PDB entry 5KSE | X-ray diffraction, 2.10 A resolution | chains A and D of the 4 polymer chains in the assembly

# Chain A
Name: Flap endonuclease 1
From: Homo sapiens
Notes: EC 3.1.-.-
UniProt: P39748 (FEN1_HUMAN); numbering as in UniProt (aligned over 2-336)
Sequence (341 residues; numbered 2 to 342; the number before each row is that of its first residue):
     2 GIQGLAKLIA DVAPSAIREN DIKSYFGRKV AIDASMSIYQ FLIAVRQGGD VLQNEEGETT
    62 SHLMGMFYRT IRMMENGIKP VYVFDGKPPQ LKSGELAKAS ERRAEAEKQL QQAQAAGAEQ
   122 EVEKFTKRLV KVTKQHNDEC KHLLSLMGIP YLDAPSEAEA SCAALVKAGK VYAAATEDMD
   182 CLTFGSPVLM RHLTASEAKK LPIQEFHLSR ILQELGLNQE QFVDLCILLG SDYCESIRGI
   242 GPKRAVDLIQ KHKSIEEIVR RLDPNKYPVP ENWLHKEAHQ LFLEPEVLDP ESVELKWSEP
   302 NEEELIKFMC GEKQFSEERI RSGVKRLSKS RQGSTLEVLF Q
Differences from the reference sequence: engineered mutation Ala-100 (Arg in P39748); expression tag (337-342)
Bound ions: samarium (III) ion site 1: Glu-57, Glu-285, Glu-313, Gln-342; samarium (III) ion site 2: Glu-57, Glu-59, Glu-313, Gln-342; samarium (III) ion site 3: Asp-86, Glu-158, Glu-160; samarium (III) ion site 4: Glu-160, Asp-179, Asp-181 (shared with 1 residue of chain E); samarium (III) ion site 5: Asp-233 (shared with 1 residue of chain E); K+: Ser-237, Ile-238, Ile-241 (shared with DT5(D) of chain D)
Swiss-Prot annotation at these positions:
  - region: Thr-336 (Interaction with PCNA)
  - binding site (Mg(2+)): Asp-34, Asp-86, Glu-158, Glu-160, Asp-179, Asp-181, Asp-233
  - binding site (DNA): Arg-47, Arg-70, Glu-158, Gly-231, Asp-233
  - modified residue: Arg-19 (Symmetric dimethylarginine), Lys-80 (N6-acetyllysine), Arg-104 (Symmetric dimethylarginine), Ser-187 (Phosphoserine), Arg-192 (Symmetric dimethylarginine), Ser-197 (Phosphoserine), Ser-255 (Phosphoserine), Ser-293 (Phosphoserine), Ser-335 (Phosphoserine), Thr-336 (Phosphothreonine)
  - mutagenesis: Arg-29 (R29A: No significant effect on exonuclease activity or flap endonuclease activity), Asp-34 (D34A: Loss of flap endonuclease activity but substrate binding activity is retained), Arg-47 (R47A: Significantly reduced exonuclease activity and reduced substrate binding. The positions of the cleavage sites are also shifted), Arg-70 (R70A: Loss of exonuclease activity and reduced endonuclease activity. Reduced substrate binding), Arg-73 (R73A: No significant effect on exonuclease activity or flap endonuclease activity), Lys-80 (K80A: No significant effect on exonuclease activity or flap endonuclease activity), Asp-86 (D86A: Loss of flap endonuclease activity but substrate binding activity is retained), Arg-103 (R103A: No effect on flap endonuclease activity or substrate binding), Glu-158 (E158A: Loss of flap endonuclease activity and substrate binding), Asp-179 (D179A: No effect on flap endonuclease activity or substrate binding), Asp-181 (D181A: Loss of flap endonuclease activity but substrate binding activity is retained), Ser-187 (S187A: Fails to translocate from nucleoli to the nuclear plasma; S187D: Diminishes nucleolar localization), 3 further mutagenesis entries in UniProt
From the paper describing this entry:
  - mutagenesis - R100A, R103E/R129E (5,000-fold), R104A (20-fold), R104A/K132A (200-fold), R104E/K132E, K132A (5-fold), D181A: decreased catalytic activity
  - binding site for the 16-nt DNA strand: Tyr-40
  - mutagenesis - R104A, R104A/K132A, K132A: unchanged catalytic activity on S0,1-5OH
  - mutagenesis - R103A, R103A/R129A, R129A: decreased catalytic activity on S0,1-5OH
  - disease-associated variants - I39T, A45V, R70L, R73G, Q112R, A119V, A159V, R245G, R245W, L263H, P269L, S317F, E318V, R320Q (citing earlier work)

# Chain D
Molecule: 18-nt DNA strand
Sequence (18 nucleotides; numbered 1 to 18; the number before each row is that of its first residue):
     1 ACTCTGCCTC AAGACGGT
Bound ions: K+: DT5 (shared with Ser-237(A), Ile-238(A), Ile-241(A) of chain A)

# How chain A and chain D interact
Pairs across the interface - 34 pairs, chain A then chain D:
  Gln-41(A) with DA12(D), phosphate contact
  Phe-42(A) with DG13(D), phosphate contact
  Ile-44(A) with DA12(D), base contact
  Ala-45(A) with DA12(D), sugar contact; DG13(D), sugar contact
  Val-46(A) with DG13(D), sugar contact
  Arg-47(A) with DG13(D), base contact
  Met-65(A) with DG13(D), hydrogen bond to the base; DA14(D), sugar contact
  Tyr-69(A) with DA14(D), phosphate contact; DC15(D), sugar contact
  Arg-70(A) with DG13(D), hydrogen bond to the phosphate; DA14(D), salt bridge to the phosphate
  Arg-73(A) with DC15(D), salt bridge to the phosphate
  Lys-128(A) with DA12(D), base contact
  Thr-195(A) with DA14(D), phosphate contact
  Ser-197(A) with DA14(D), phosphate contact
  Lys-201(A) with DA12(D), salt bridge to the phosphate; DG13(D), salt bridge to the phosphate
  Ile-238(A) with DT5(D), phosphate contact
  Arg-239(A) with DT5(D), hydrogen bond to the phosphate; DG6(D), salt bridge to the phosphate
  Gly-240(A) with DC4(D), hydrogen bond to the phosphate; DT5(D), hydrogen bond to the phosphate
  Ile-241(A) with DC4(D), phosphate contact; DT5(D), phosphate contact
  Gly-242(A) with DC4(D), hydrogen bond to the phosphate
  Pro-243(A) with DC4(D), phosphate contact
  Lys-244(A) with DT3(D), phosphate contact; DC4(D), hydrogen bond to the phosphate
  Arg-245(A) with DT3(D), phosphate contact; DC4(D), hydrogen bond to the phosphate
  Arg-320(A) with DC15(D), base contact; DG16(D), sugar contact
Interface residues without a listed pair, chain A (26 interface residues in all): Leu-53, Ala-246, Ser-323

# Summary
26 residues of chain A face 9 of chain D across their interface; the contacts include 8 hydrogen bonds and 5
salt bridges. Polar contacts include Met-65(A)/DG13(D), Arg-70(A)/DG13(D) and Arg-239(A)/DT5(D). From the
paper: a binding site for the 16-nt DNA strand at Tyr-40(A); R100A, R103E/R129E and R104A of chain A, among
others, reduce catalytic activity; 10 substitutions were tested in all.
Here chain A is Flap endonuclease 1 (Homo sapiens) and chain D is an 18-nt DNA strand. Entry 5KSE (Flap
endonuclease 1 (FEN1) R100A with 5'-flap substrate DNA and Sm3+) was determined by X-ray diffraction,
deposited together with 5K97 and 5UM9.
